6QRO - chain A; structure by X-ray diffraction, 2.10 A resolution.

Chain A:
Name: Glutamine cyclotransferase
From: Tannerella forsythia (strain ATCC 43037 / JCM 10827 / FDC 338)
Notes: EC 3.4.-.-; engineered mutation(s): H333EK
Reference sequence: G8UMP8 (G8UMP8_TANFA); residues 22-332 here = UniProt positions 22-332
Chain sequence (317 residues; numbered 18 to 334; the number before each row is that of its first residue):
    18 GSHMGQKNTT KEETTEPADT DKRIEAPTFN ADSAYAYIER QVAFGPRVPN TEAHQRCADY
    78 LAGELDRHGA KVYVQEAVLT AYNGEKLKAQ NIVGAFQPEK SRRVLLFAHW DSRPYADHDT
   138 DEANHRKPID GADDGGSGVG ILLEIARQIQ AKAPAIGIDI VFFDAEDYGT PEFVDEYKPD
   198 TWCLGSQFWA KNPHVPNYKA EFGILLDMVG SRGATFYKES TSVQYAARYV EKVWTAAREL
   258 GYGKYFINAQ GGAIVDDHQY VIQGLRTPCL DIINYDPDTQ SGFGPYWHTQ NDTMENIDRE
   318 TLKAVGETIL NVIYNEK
Unresolved in the structure: 18-43
Differences from the reference sequence: expression tag (18-21, 333-334)
What the authors report for this chain:
  - conformationally variable residues (loop rearrangement): Val212 to Pro213, Gly268 to Gly269

Overview:
From the paper: conformational variability at Val212 and Gly268.
Chain A is Glutamine cyclotransferase (Tannerella forsythia (strain ATCC 43037 / JCM 10827 / FDC 338)); the
structure, Crystal structure of Tannerella forsythia glutaminyl cyclase, was determined by X-ray diffraction,
deposited together with 6QQL.
